PDB entry 1W1S | X-ray diffraction, 2.00 A resolution | chain A

== Chain A ==
Name: Cytokinin dehydrogenase
Source organism: Zea mays
Notes: EC 1.5.99.12
Reference sequence: Q9T0N8 (CKX1_MAIZE); residue numbers follow UniProt; this construct covers 1-534
Amino-acid sequence (534 residues; row label = number of the first residue in the row):
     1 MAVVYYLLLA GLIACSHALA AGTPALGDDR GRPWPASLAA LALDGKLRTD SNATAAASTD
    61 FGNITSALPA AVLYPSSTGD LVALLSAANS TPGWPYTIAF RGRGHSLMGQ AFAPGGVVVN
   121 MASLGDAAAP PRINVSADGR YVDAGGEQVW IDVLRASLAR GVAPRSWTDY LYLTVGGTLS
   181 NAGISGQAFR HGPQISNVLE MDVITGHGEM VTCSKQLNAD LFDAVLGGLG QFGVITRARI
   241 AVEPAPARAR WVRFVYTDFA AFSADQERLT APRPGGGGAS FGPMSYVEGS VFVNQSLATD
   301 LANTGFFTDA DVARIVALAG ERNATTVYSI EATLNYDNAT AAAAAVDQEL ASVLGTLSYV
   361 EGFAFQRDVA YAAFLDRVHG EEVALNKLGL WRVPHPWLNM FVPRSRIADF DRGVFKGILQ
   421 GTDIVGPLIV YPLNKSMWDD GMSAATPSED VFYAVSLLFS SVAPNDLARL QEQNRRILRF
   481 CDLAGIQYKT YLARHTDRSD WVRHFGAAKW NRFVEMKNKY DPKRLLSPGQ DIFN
Disordered / not traced: 1-39, 274-279, 337-343, 462-464
Differences from the reference sequence: conflict G79 (Ala in Q9TON8), F254 (Leu in Q9TON8)
Glycans and other covalent adducts: N-acetylglucosamine (NAG) linked to N63, N89, N134, N294; flavin-adenine dinucleotide (FAD) linked to H105
Small-molecule neighbours:
  - N-benzyl-9H-purin-6-amine (EMU): D169, I184, V378, E381, W397, N399, P427, I429, Y431, S456, L458, Y491, L492
  - FAD (flavin-adenine dinucleotide): F61, A99, F100, R101, G102, R103, G104, S106, Q110, A111, M121, G146, T168, D169, Y170, L173, T174, G176, G177, T178, S180, N181, G183, I184, L229, G230, G233, V234, I235, W391, W397, Y491, L492, S527, Q530
UniProt features mapped onto this chain:
  - binding site (FAD): F100, G102, R103, G104, S106, Q110, D169, T174, S180, I184, I235, Y491, S527, Q530
  - binding site (N(6)-dimethylallyladenine): D169, E381
  - binding site (trans-zeatin): D169, E381, S456
  - modified residue: H105 (Pros-8alpha-FAD histidine)
  - glycosylation (N-linked (GlcNAc...) asparagine): N52, N63, N89, N134, N294, N323, N338, N434
Reported in the primary citation:
  - binding site for N-benzyl-9H-purin-6-amine: D169
  - conformationally variable residues (order/disorder transition): E381
  - catalytic residues: D169 (proposed by the authors, not directly observed)

== Summary ==
Bound to chain A: N-benzyl-9H-purin-6-amine. Covalently linked flavin-adenine dinucleotide: at H105.
N-acetylglucosamine is covalently linked to N63, N89, N134 and N294. From UniProt: 14 FAD-binding residues,
N(6)-dimethylallyladenine-binding residues D169 and E381 and 3 trans-zeatin-binding residues. The paper
reports the catalytic residue D169; a binding site for N-benzyl-9H-purin-6-amine at D169.
Chain A is Cytokinin dehydrogenase (Zea mays); the structure, Plant Cytokinin Dehydrogenase in Complex with
Benzylaminopurine, was determined by X-ray diffraction, deposited together with 1W1O, 1W1Q and 1W1R.
